6PIK - chains G and H of the 8 polymer chains in the assembly; structure by electron microscopy, 7.80 A resolution (low resolution: residue-level contacts below are approximate; hydrogen-bond / salt-bridge calls are withheld).

== Chain G (and H) ==
Name: UDP-4-amino-4-deoxy-L-arabinose formyltransferase
Organism: Escherichia coli DH5[alpha]
Notes: chain H of this document is another copy of the same molecule, construct and numbering; everything in this record applies to it too
UniProt: A0A479JW67 (A0A479JW67_ECOLX); residues 317-660 here = UniProt positions 317-660
Chain sequence (345 residues; each row starts with the number of its first residue):
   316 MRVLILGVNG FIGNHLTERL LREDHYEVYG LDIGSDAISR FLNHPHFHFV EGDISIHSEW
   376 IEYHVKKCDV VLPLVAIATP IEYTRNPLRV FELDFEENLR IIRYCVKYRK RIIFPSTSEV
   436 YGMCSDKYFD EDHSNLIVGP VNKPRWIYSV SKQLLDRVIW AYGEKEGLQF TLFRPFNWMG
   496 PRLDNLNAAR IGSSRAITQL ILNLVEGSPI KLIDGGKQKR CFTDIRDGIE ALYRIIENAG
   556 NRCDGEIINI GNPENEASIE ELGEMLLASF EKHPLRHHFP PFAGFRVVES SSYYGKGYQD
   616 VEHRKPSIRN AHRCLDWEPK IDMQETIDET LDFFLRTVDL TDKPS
Not modelled in the structure: 604-615, 658-660
Construct notes: initiating methionine (316)

== Interface between chain G and chain H ==
Contacting residue pairs (5; chain G residue first):
  Glu374(G) with Ser373(H)
  Tyr378(G) with Ile348(H); Ile371(H)
  Lys381(G) with Ser370(H); Ile371(H)
Other interface residues (no listed pair), chain G (4 interface residues in all): Lys382
Other interface residues (no listed pair), chain H (6 interface residues in all): His372, Glu374

== Summary ==
4 residues of chain G and 6 residues of chain H are in contact.
Both chains are UDP-4-amino-4-deoxy-L-arabinose formyltransferase (Escherichia coli DH5[alpha]). Entry 6PIK
(Tetrameric cryo-EM ArnA) was determined by electron microscopy together with 6PIH from the same study.
